2VT5 - chains A and B of the 4 polymer chains in the assembly; structure by X-ray diffraction, 2.20 A resolution.

Chain A (and B):
Name: Fructose-1,6-bisphosphatase 1
From: Homo sapiens
Notes: EC 3.1.3.11; chain B of this document is another copy of the same molecule, construct and numbering; everything in this record applies to it too
UniProt: P09467 (F16P1_HUMAN); residues 0-337 here correspond to UniProt positions 1-338 (UniProt number = residue number + 1)
Chain sequence (338 residues; row label = number of the first residue in the row; numbering starts at 0):
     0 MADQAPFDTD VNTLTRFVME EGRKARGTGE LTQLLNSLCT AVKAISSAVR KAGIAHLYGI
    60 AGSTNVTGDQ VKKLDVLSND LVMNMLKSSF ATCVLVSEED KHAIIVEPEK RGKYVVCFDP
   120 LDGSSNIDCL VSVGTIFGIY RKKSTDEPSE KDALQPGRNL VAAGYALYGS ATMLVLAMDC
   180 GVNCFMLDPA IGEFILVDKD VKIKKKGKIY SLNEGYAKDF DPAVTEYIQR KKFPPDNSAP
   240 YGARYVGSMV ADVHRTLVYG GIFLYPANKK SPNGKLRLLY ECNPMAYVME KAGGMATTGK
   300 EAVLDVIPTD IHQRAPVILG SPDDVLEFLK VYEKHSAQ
Unresolved in the structure: 0-8, 62-69, 337 (chain B: 0-8, 62-71, 337)
UniProt features mapped onto this chain:
  - binding site (AMP): V17 to G21, T27 to T31, K112, Y113, R140
  - binding site (Mg(2+)): D68, E97, D118, L120, D121, E280
  - binding site (substrate): D121 to S124, N212 to Y215, R243 to M248, Y264, K274 to R276
  - modified residue: A1 (N-acetylalanine), K150 (N6-succinyllysine), Y215 (Phosphotyrosine), Y244 (Phosphotyrosine), Y264 (Phosphotyrosine)
Residues lining bound ligands: ROK (4-amino-N-[(2-sulfanylethyl)carbamoyl]benzenesulfonamide): V17, M18, E20, G21, R22, A24, G26, T27, G28, E29, L30, T31, M177

Chain A / chain B interface:
Residue-residue contacts (121):
  V10(A) - Y57(B)
  V10(A) - G58(B)
  V48(A) - S169(B)
  V48(A) - A170(B)
  R49(A) - R49(B)
  R49(A) - G168(B)  hydrogen bond (side chain-backbone)
  R49(A) - S169(B)  hydrogen bond (side chain-backbone)
  R49(A) - A170(B)
  R49(A) - L186(B)
  R49(A) - P188(B)
  K50(A) - A170(B)
  K50(A) - M185(B)
  K50(A) - D187(B)
  K50(A) - P188(B)
  A51(A) - D187(B)
  A51(A) - P188(B)
  G52(A) - D187(B)  hydrogen bond (backbone-side chain)
  G52(A) - A189(B)
  I53(A) - M185(B)  hydrophobic
  I53(A) - D187(B)  hydrogen bond (backbone-side chain)
  A54(A) - D187(B)  hydrogen bond (backbone-side chain)
  A54(A) - I190(B)  hydrophobic
  A54(A) - I194(B)  hydrophobic
  Y57(A) - V10(B)
  Y57(A) - I194(B)  hydrophobic
  Y57(A) - L195(B)
  Y57(A) - V196(B)
  G58(A) - V10(B)
  I59(A) - V10(B)
  I59(A) - I190(B)  hydrophobic
  S124(A) - Y258(B)
  N125(A) - Y258(B)
  I126(A) - S169(B)
  D127(A) - V257(B)
  D127(A) - Y258(B)
  C128(A) - H253(B)
  C128(A) - R254(B)
  C128(A) - Y258(B)  hydrophobic
  L129(A) - G168(B)
  L129(A) - S169(B)  hydrogen bond (backbone-backbone)
  L129(A) - A170(B)
  L129(A) - M172(B)  hydrophobic
  V130(A) - S169(B)
  S131(A) - S131(B)
  L166(A) - C128(B)
  G168(A) - R49(B)  hydrogen bond (backbone-side chain)
  G168(A) - L129(B)
  G168(A) - G168(B)
  S169(A) - V48(B)
  S169(A) - R49(B)  hydrogen bond (backbone-side chain)
  S169(A) - I126(B)
  S169(A) - L129(B)  hydrogen bond (backbone-backbone)
  S169(A) - V130(B)
  S169(A) - Y167(B)
  A170(A) - V48(B)
  A170(A) - R49(B)
  A170(A) - K50(B)
  A170(A) - L129(B)
  M172(A) - L129(B)  hydrophobic
  M185(A) - K50(B)
  L186(A) - R49(B)
  D187(A) - K50(B)
  D187(A) - A51(B)
  D187(A) - G52(B)  hydrogen bond (side chain-backbone)
  D187(A) - I53(B)  hydrogen bond (side chain-backbone)
  D187(A) - A54(B)  hydrogen bond (side chain-backbone)
  P188(A) - R49(B)
  P188(A) - K50(B)
  P188(A) - A51(B)
  A189(A) - A51(B)  hydrophobic
  A189(A) - G52(B)
  I190(A) - A54(B)  hydrophobic
  I190(A) - I59(B)  hydrophobic
  I194(A) - A54(B)  hydrophobic
  I194(A) - Y57(B)  hydrophobic
  L195(A) - Y57(B)
  V196(A) - Y57(B)
  Y209(A) - E213(B)
  Y209(A) - G214(B)
  N212(A) - G241(B)
  N212(A) - A242(B)  hydrogen bond (side chain-backbone)
  N212(A) - R243(B)
  E213(A) - Y209(B)
  E213(A) - E213(B)
  E213(A) - K231(B)  salt bridge
  G214(A) - Y209(B)
  G214(A) - P239(B)
  G214(A) - Y240(B)
  G214(A) - A242(B)
  K217(A) - K231(B)
  K217(A) - F232(B)
  K231(A) - E213(B)  salt bridge
  K231(A) - A216(B)
  K231(A) - K217(B)
  K231(A) - K231(B)
  F232(A) - A216(B)  hydrophobic
  F232(A) - K217(B)
  S237(A) - K217(B)
  P239(A) - G214(B)
  P239(A) - K217(B)
  Y240(A) - G214(B)
  G241(A) - N212(B)
  A242(A) - N212(B)  hydrogen bond (backbone-side chain)
  A242(A) - G214(B)
  A242(A) - Y244(B)
  R243(A) - N212(B)
  R243(A) - Y244(B)
  R243(A) - V245(B)
  R243(A) - G246(B)
  Y244(A) - A242(B)
  Y244(A) - R243(B)
  Y244(A) - Y244(B)  hydrogen bond (backbone-backbone)
  V245(A) - R243(B)
  V245(A) - V245(B)  hydrophobic
  G246(A) - R243(B)
  H253(A) - C128(B)
  R254(A) - C128(B)
  Y258(A) - S124(B)  hydrogen bond (side chain-backbone)
  Y258(A) - N125(B)  hydrogen bond
  Y258(A) - D127(B)
  Y258(A) - C128(B)  hydrophobic
Interface residues without a listed pair, chain A (58 interface residues in all): V132, Y167, Y215, A216, P233, V257
Interface residues without a listed pair, chain B (57 interface residues in all): V132, L166, P233, S237

Summary:
Chain A and chain B form an interface of 58 and 57 residues respectively; the contacts include 17 hydrogen
bonds and 2 salt bridges. Polar contacts include E213(A)-K231(B), R49(A)-G168(B) and R49(A)-S169(B). Chain A
binds compound ROK.
Chain A and chain B are both Fructose-1,6-bisphosphatase 1 (Homo sapiens); the structure,
Fructose-1,6-bisphosphatase(d-fructose-1,6-bisphosphate -1- phosphohydrolase) (e.c.3.1.3.11) complexed with a
dual binding amp site inhibitor, was determined by X-ray diffraction (same publication as 2JJK).
